PDB entry 8ONZ | electron microscopy, 2.94 A resolution | chains Lk and 1 of the 8 polymer chains in the assembly

[Chain Lk]
Protein: 60S ribosomal protein L38-like protein
Organism: Thermochaetoides thermophila DSM 1495
UniProtKB: G0SG89 (G0SG89_CHATD); the construct lacks a stretch of the UniProt sequence, so the offset changes along the chain: 1-22 = UniProt 1-22; 23-81 = UniProt 36-94
Chain sequence (94 residues; numbered 1 to 81 plus 13 insertion-coded residues; the number before each row is that of its first residue; a row labelled like 22A-22M holds insertion residues (22A, then the next letters in order)):
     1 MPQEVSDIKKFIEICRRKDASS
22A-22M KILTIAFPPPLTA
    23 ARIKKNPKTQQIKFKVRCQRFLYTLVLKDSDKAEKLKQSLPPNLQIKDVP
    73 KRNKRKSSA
Unresolved in the structure: 1, 22A-22M, 78-81

[Chain 1]
Molecule: 28S rRNA
Organism: Thermochaetoides thermophila DSM 1495
Sequence (3337 nucleotides; each row starts with the number of its first residue):
     1 AGGUUGACCUCGGAUCAGGUAGGAGGACCCGCUGAACUUAAGCAUAUCAA
    51 UAAGCGGAGGAAAAGAAACCAACAGGGAUUGCCCUAGUAACGGCGAGUGA
   101 AGCGGCAACAGCUCAAAUUUGAAAGCUGGCUUCGGCCCGCGUUGUAAUUU
   151 GGAGAGGAUGCUUUGGGCGAGGCUCCUUCUGAGUUCCCUGGAACGGGACG
   201 CCACAGAGGGUGAGAGCCCCGUAUAGUUGGAAGCCAAGCCUGUGUAAAGC
   251 UCCUUCGACGAGUCGAGUAGUUUGGGAAUGCUGCUCAAAAUGGGAGGUAA
   301 AUUUCUUCUAAAGCUAAAUACCGGCCAGAGACCGAUAGCGCACAAGUAGA
   351 GUGAUCGAAAGAUGAAAAGCACUUUGAAAAGAGGGUUAAAUAGCACGUGA
   401 AAUUGUUGAAAGGGAAGCGCUUGUGACCAGACUUGCGCCCGGCGGAUCAU
   451 CCGGUGUUCUCACCGGUGCACUCCGCCGGGCUCAGGCCAGCAUCGGUUCU
   501 GGCGGGGGGAUAAAGGCCCAGGGAAUGUGGCUCCUCCGGGAGUGUUAUAG
   551 CCCUGGGUGUAAUACCCUCGCCGGGACCGAGGACCGCGCUCUGCAAGGAU
   601 GCUGGCGUAAUGGUCACCAGCGACCCGUCUUGAAACACGGACCAAGGAGU
   651 CAAGGUUUUGCGCGAGUGUUUGGGUGUAAAACCCGCACGCGUAAUGAAAG
   701 UGAACGUAGGUGAGAGCUUCGGCGCAUCAUCGACCGAUCCUGAUGUAUUC
   751 GGAUGGAUUUGAGUAGGAGCGUUAAGCCUUGGACCCGAAAGAUGGUGAAC
   801 UAUGCUUGGAUAGGGUGAAGCCAGAGGAAACUCUGGUGGAGGCUCGCAGC
   851 GGUUCUGACGUGCAAAUCGAUCGUCAAAUCUGAGCAUGGGGGCGAAAGAC
   901 UAAUCGAACCAUCUAGUAGCUGGUUACCGCCGAAGUUUCCCUCAGGAUAG
   951 CAGUGUCGACCUUCAGUUUUAUGAGGUAAAGCGAAUGAUUAGGGACUCGG
  1001 GGGCGAUUUUUAGCCUUCAUCCAUUCUCAAACUUUAAAUAUGUAAGAAGC
  1051 CCUUGUUACUUAACUGAACGUGGGCAUUCGAAUGUAUCGACACUAGUGGG
  1101 CCAUUUUUGGUAAGCAGAACUGGCGAUGCGGGAUGAACCGAACGCGGGGU
  1151 UAAGGUGCCGGAGUGGACGCUCAUCAGACACCACAAAAGGCGUUAGUACA
  1201 UCUUGACAGCAGGACGGUGGCCAUGGAAGUCGGAAUCCGCUAAGGACUGU
  1251 GUAACAACUCACCUGCCGAAUGUACUAGCCCUGAAAAUGGAUGGCGCUCA
  1301 AGCGUCCCACCCAUACCCCGCCCUCAGGGUAGAAACGAUGCCCUGAGGAG
  1351 UAGGCGGCCGUGGAGGUCAGUGACGAAGCCUAGGGCGUGAGCCCGGGUCG
  1401 AACGGCCUCUAGUGCAGAUCUUGGUGGUAGUAGCAAAUACUUCAAUGAGA
  1451 ACUUGAAGGACCGAAGUGGGGAAAGGUUCCAUGUGAACAGCGGUUGGACA
  1501 UGGGUUAGUCGAUCCUAAGCCAUAGGGAAGUUCCGUUUCAAAGGGGCACU
  1551 CGUGCCCCGUGUGGCGAAAGGGAAGCCGGUUAAUAUUCCGGCACCUGGAU
  1601 GUGGGUUUUGCGCGGCAACGCAACUGAACGCGGAGACGACGGCGGGGGCC
  1651 CCGGGCAGAGUUCUCUUUUCUUCUUAACGGUCUAUCACCCUGGAAACAGU
  1701 UUGUCUGGAGAUAGGGUUUAAUGGCCGGAAGAGCCCGACACUUCUGUCGG
  1751 GUCCGGUGCGCUCUCGACGUCCCUUGAAAAUCCGCGGGAGGGAAUAAUUC
  1801 UCACGCCAGGUCGUACUCAUAACCGCAGCAGGUCCCCAAGGUGAACAGCC
  1851 UCUGGUUGAUAGAACAAUGUAGAUAAGGGAAGUCGGCAAAAUAGAUCCGU
  1901 AACUUCGGGAAAAGGAUUGGCUCUAAGGGUUGGGCACGUUGGGCUUUGGG
  1951 CGGACGCCCUGGGAGCAGAGGGCCUCUAGCCGGGCAACCGGCCGGCGGCC
  2001 CUCAGCACCCGGGGUUGAAGCCCUUAGCAGGCUUCGGCCGUCCGGCGUGC
  2051 GGUUAACAACCAACUUAGAACUGGUACGGACAGGGGGAAUCUGACUGUCU
  2101 AAUUAAAACAUAGCAUUGCGAUGGCCAGAAAGUGGUGUUGACGCAAUGUG
  2151 AUUUCUGCCCAGUGCUCUGAAUGUCAAAGUGAAGAAAUUCAACCAAGCGC
  2201 GGGUAAACGGCGGGAGUAACUAUGACUCUCUUAAGGUAGCCAAAUGCCUC
  2251 GUCAUCUAAUUAGUGACGCGCAUGAAUGGAUUAACGAGAUUCCCACUGUC
  2301 CCUAUCUACUAUCUAGCGAAACCACAGCCAAGGGAACGGGCUUGGCAAAA
  2351 UCAGCGGGGAAAGAAGACCCUGUUGAGCUUGACUCUAGUUUGACAUUGUG
  2401 AAAAGACAUAGGAGGUGUAGAAUAGGUGGGAGCUUCGGCGCCAGUGAAAU
  2451 ACCACUACUCCUAUUGUUUUUUUACUUAUUCAAUGAAGCGGGGCUGGACU
  2501 UGCGUCCAACUUCUGGAGUUAAGGUCCUUCGCGGGCCGACCCGGGUUGAA
  2551 GACAUUGUCAGGUGGGGAGUUUGGCUGGGGCGGCACAUCUGUUAAACCAU
  2601 AACGCAGGUGUCCUAAGGGGGGCUCAUGGAGAACAGAAAUCUCCAGUAGA
  2651 ACAAAAGGGUAAAAGUCCCCUUGAUUUUGAUUUUCAGUGUGAAUACAAAC
  2701 CAUGAAAGUGUGGCCUAUCGAUCCUUUAGUCCCUCGAAAUUUGAGGCUAG
  2751 AGGUGCCAGAAAAGUUACCACAGGGAUAACUGGCUUGUGGCGGCCAAGCG
  2801 UUCAUAGCGACGUCGCUUUUUGAUCCUUCGAUGUCGGCUCUUCCUAUCAU
  2851 ACCGAAGCAGAAUUCGGUAAGCGUUGGAUUGUUCACCCACUAAUAGGGAA
  2901 CGUGAGCUGGGUUUAGACCGUCGUGAGACAGGUUAGUUUUACCCUACUGA
  2951 UGAACUCGUCGCAAUGGUAAUUCAGCUUAGUACGAGAGGAACCGCUGAUU
  3001 CAGAUAAUUGGUUUUUGCGGUUGUCCGACCGGGCAGUGCCGCGAAGCUAC
  3051 CAUCUGCUGGAUAAUGGCUGAACGCCUCUAAGUCAGAAUCCAUGCCAGAA
  3101 CGCGACGAUACUACCCGCACGUUGUAGACGUAUAAGAAUAGGCUCCGGCC
  3151 UCGUAUCCUAGCAGGCGAUUCCUCCGCCGGCCUCGAAGUGGCCGUCGGUA
  3201 AUUCGCGUAUUGCAAUUUAGACACGCGCGGGAUCAAAUCCUUUGCAGACG
  3251 ACUUAGAUGUGCGAAAGGGUCCUGUAAGCAGUAGAGUAGCCUUGUUGUUA
  3301 CGAUCUGCUGAGGGUAAGCCCUCCUUCGCCUAGAUUU
Unresolved in the structure: 1-361, 397-1439, 1459-1476, 1507-1574, 1595-1724, 1754-1924, 1953-1954, 2016-2018, 2067-3337

[Chain Lk / chain 1 interface]
Contacting residue pairs (40; chain Lk residue first):
  Pro2(Lk) with C1592(1), sugar contact; A1593(1), phosphate contact; G1727(1), hydrogen bond to the base; G1728(1), sugar contact
  Gln3(Lk) with G1727(1), sugar contact
  Glu4(Lk) with C1726(1), hydrogen bond to the sugar; G1727(1), sugar contact
  Arg24(Lk) with C1592(1), salt bridge to the phosphate; G1731(1), hydrogen bond to the base
  Lys26(Lk) with A1730(1), hydrogen bond to the phosphate; G1731(1), salt bridge to the phosphate
  Asn28(Lk) with A1730(1), phosphate contact
  Lys30(Lk) with G1751(1), salt bridge to the phosphate; U1752(1), salt bridge to the phosphate
  Lys35(Lk) with G1727(1), salt bridge to the phosphate; G1728(1), salt bridge to the phosphate; A1730(1), salt bridge to the phosphate
  Lys37(Lk) with G1728(1), salt bridge to the phosphate; A1730(1), salt bridge to the phosphate; G1731(1), hydrogen bond to the base
  Arg39(Lk) with C1592(1), salt bridge to the phosphate; A1593(1), salt bridge to the phosphate
  Arg42(Lk) with A1593(1), phosphate contact; C1594(1), salt bridge to the phosphate
  Phe43(Lk) with A1593(1), phosphate contact; C1594(1), phosphate contact
  Leu44(Lk) with C1592(1), sugar contact; A1593(1), hydrogen bond to the phosphate
  Thr46(Lk) with G1727(1), hydrogen bond to the phosphate; G1728(1), hydrogen bond to the phosphate
  Asp53(Lk) with G1952(1), base contact
  Val71(Lk) with G1731(1), base contact
  Lys73(Lk) with G1731(1), phosphate contact; A1732(1), salt bridge to the phosphate
  Arg74(Lk) with A1732(1), phosphate contact; C1748(1), base contact; G1749(1), hydrogen bond to the base
  Asn75(Lk) with G1731(1), base contact; A1732(1), phosphate contact
  Lys76(Lk) with U1747(1), phosphate contact
Also at the interface, not in a pair above, chain Lk (23 interface residues in all): Val48, Lys57, Pro72
Also at the interface, not in a pair above, chain 1 (19 interface residues in all): G1591, A1729, G1750, C1955

[In short]
23 residues of chain Lk and 19 residues of chain 1 are in contact, with 9 hydrogen bonds and 13 salt bridges.
Polar pairs include Pro2(Lk)-G1727(1), Arg24(Lk)-G1731(1) and Lys37(Lk)-G1731(1).
Chain Lk is 60S ribosomal protein L38-like protein and chain 1 is 28S rRNA, both from Thermochaetoides
thermophila DSM 1495; the structure, Chaetomium thermophilum Methionine Aminopeptidase 2 at the 80S ribosome,
was determined by electron microscopy, deposited together with 8ONX.
